4LQM - chain A; structure by X-ray diffraction, 2.50 A resolution.

[Chain A]
Protein: Epidermal growth factor receptor
From: Homo sapiens
Notes: EC 2.7.10.1; fragment: Epidermal Growth Factor Receptor 694-1022
UniProt: P00533 (EGFR_HUMAN); residue numbers follow UniProt; this construct covers 694-1022
Chain sequence (331 residues; each row starts with the number of its first residue):
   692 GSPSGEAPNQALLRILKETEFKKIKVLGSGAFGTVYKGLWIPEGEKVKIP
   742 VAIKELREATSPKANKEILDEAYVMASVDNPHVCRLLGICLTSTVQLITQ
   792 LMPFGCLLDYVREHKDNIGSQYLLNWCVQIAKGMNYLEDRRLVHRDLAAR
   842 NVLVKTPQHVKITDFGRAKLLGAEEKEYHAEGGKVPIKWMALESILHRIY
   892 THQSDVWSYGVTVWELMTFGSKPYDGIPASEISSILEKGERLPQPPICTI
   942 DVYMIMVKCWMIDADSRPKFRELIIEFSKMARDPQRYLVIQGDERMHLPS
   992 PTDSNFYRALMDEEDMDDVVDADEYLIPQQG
Not modelled in the structure: 692-696, 748-750, 867-873, 992-999, 1020-1022
Construct notes: expression tag (692-693); engineered mutation Arg-858 (Leu in P00533)
Curated features (UniProtKB/Swiss-Prot):
  - active site: Asp-837 (Proton acceptor)
  - binding site (ATP): Leu-718 to Val-726, Lys-745, Thr-790, Gln-791, Asp-855
  - site: Tyr-1016 (Important for interaction with PIK3C2B)
  - modified residue: Ser-695 (Phosphoserine), Lys-745 (N6-(2-hydroxyisobutyryl)lysine), Tyr-869 (Phosphotyrosine), Ser-991 (Phosphoserine), Ser-995 (Phosphoserine), Tyr-998 (Phosphotyrosine), Tyr-1016 (Phosphotyrosine)
  - cross-link (Glycyl lysine isopeptide (Lys-Gly)): Lys-716 (interchain with G-Cter in ubiquitin), Lys-737 (interchain with G-Cter in ubiquitin), Lys-754 (interchain with G-Cter in ubiquitin), Lys-757 (interchain with G-Cter in ubiquitin), Lys-867 (interchain with G-Cter in ubiquitin), Lys-929 (interchain with G-Cter in ubiquitin), Lys-960 (interchain with G-Cter in ubiquitin), Lys-970 (interchain with G-Cter in ubiquitin)
  - natural variant: Glu-709 (E709A: Found in a lung cancer sample; E709G: Found in a lung cancer sample; E709K: Found in a lung cancer sample), Gly-719 (G719A: Found in a lung cancer sample; G719C: Found in a lung cancer sample; G719D: Found in a lung cancer sample; G719S: Found in a lung cancer sample), Gly-724 (G724S: Found in a lung cancer sample), Glu-734 (E734K: Found in a lung cancer sample), Glu-746 to Ser-752 (sequence variant, change not given here; Found in a lung cancer sample), Glu-746 to Thr-751 (sequence variant, change not given here; Found in a lung cancer sample), Glu-746 to Ala-750 (deletion: Found in a lung cancer sample), Glu-746 (deletion: Found in a lung cancer sample), Leu-747 to Thr-751 (deletion: Found in a lung cancer sample), Leu-747 to Glu-749 (deletion: Found in a lung cancer sample), Leu-747 (L747F: Found in a lung cancer sample), Arg-748 (R748P: Found in a lung cancer sample), 12 further natural variant entries in UniProt
  - mutagenesis: Pro-694 (P694A: Strongly reduced phosphorylation), Pro-699 (P699A: Reduced phosphorylation), Asn-700 (N700A: Abolishes phosphorylation), Leu-704 (L704A: Abolishes phosphorylation), Arg-705 (R705A: Abolishes phosphorylation), Ile-706 (I706A: Abolishes phosphorylation), Lys-745 (K745A/M: Abolishes kinase activity), Asp-974 (D974A: Strongly reduced phosphorylation), Arg-977 (R977A: Reduced phosphorylation), Glu-1005 to Asp-1006 (Constitutively activated kinase), Tyr-1016 (Y1016F: 50% decrease in interaction with PIK3C2B. 65% decrease in interaction with PIK3C2B; when associated with F-1197. Abolishes interaction with PIK3C2B; when associated with F-1197 and F-1092)
Glycans and other covalent adducts: N-[4-(3-bromo-phenylamino)-quinazolin-6-yl]-acrylamide (DJK) linked to Cys-797
Ligand contacts: DJK (N-[4-(3-bromo-phenylamino)-quinazolin-6-yl]-acrylamide): Leu-718, Ala-743, Lys-745, Glu-762, Met-766, Leu-788, Ile-789, Thr-790, Gln-791, Leu-792, Met-793, Gly-796, Asp-800, Arg-841, Leu-844, Thr-854, Asp-855

[Summary]
Covalently linked compound DJK: at Cys-797. UniProt lists active-site residue Asp-837, 13 ATP-binding residues
and 12 mutagenesis sites.
Chain A is Epidermal growth factor receptor (Homo sapiens); the structure, EGFR L858R in complex with
PD168393, was determined by X-ray diffraction, deposited together with 4LRM.
